Entry 6S6X (electron microscopy, 3.50 A resolution); this record covers chains A and B of the 12 polymer chains in the assembly.

[Chain A (and B)]
Molecule: Glutamate synthase [NADPH] large chain
Organism: Azospirillum brasilense
Notes: EC 1.4.1.13; chain B of this document is another copy of the same molecule, construct and numbering; everything in this record applies to it too
UniProt: Q05755 (GLTB_AZOBR); residues -35 to 1479 here correspond to UniProt positions 1-1515 (UniProt number = residue number + 36)
Sequence (1515 residues; numbered -35 to 1479; the number before each row is that of its first residue; numbers below 1 keep their minus sign (Met-35 is residue -35)):
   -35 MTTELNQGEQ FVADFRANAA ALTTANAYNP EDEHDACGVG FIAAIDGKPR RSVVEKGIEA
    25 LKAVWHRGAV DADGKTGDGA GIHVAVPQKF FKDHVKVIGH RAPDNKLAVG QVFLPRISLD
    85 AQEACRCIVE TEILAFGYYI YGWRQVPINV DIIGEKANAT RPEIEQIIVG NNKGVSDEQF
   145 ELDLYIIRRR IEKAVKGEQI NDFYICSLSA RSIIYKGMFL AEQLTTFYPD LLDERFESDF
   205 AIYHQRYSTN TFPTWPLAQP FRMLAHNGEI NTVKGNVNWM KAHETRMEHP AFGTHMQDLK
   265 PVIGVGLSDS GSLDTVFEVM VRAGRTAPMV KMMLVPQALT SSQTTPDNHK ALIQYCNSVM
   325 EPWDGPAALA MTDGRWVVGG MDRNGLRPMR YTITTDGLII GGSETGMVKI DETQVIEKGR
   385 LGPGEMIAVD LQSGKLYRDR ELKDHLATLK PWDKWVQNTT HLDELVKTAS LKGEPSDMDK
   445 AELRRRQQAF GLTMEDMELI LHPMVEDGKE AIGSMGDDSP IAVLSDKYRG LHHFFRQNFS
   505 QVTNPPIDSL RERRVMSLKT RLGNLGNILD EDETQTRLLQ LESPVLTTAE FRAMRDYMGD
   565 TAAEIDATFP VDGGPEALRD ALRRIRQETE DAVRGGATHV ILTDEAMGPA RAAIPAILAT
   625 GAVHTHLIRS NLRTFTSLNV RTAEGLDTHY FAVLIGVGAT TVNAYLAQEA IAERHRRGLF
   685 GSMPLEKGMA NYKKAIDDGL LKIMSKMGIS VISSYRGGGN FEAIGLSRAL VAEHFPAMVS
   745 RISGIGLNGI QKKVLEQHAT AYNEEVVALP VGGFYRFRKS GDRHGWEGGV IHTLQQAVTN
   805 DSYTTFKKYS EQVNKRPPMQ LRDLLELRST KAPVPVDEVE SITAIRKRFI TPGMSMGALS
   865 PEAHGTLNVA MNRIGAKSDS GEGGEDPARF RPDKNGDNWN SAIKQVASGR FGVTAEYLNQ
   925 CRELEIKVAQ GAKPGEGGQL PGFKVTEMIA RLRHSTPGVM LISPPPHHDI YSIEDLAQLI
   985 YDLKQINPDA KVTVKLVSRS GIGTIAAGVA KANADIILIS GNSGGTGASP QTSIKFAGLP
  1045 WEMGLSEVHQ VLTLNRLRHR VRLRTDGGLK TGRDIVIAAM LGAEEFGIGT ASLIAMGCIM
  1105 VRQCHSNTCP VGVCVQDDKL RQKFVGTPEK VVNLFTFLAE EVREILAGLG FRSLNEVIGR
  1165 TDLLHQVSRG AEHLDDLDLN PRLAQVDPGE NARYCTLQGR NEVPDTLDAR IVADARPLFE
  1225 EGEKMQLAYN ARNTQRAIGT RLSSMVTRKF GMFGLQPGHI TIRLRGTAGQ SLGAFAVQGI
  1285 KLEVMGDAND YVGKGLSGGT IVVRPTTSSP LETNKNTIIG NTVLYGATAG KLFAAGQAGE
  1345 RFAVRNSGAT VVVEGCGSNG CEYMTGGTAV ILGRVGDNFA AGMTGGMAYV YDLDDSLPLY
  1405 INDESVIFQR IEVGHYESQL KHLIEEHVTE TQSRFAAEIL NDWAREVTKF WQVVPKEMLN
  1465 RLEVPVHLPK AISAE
Unresolved in the structure: -35 to 0, 1473-1479
Curated features (UniProtKB/Swiss-Prot):
  - active site: Cys1 (For GATase activity)
  - binding site (FMN): Leu1049 to Arg1106
  - binding site ([3Fe-4S] cluster): Cys1102, Cys1108, Cys1113
Metal / ion sites: 3Fe-4S cluster Fe: Cys1102, Cys1108, Cys1113
Small-molecule neighbours:
  - 3Fe-4S cluster (F3S): Met479, Cys1102, Ile1103, Met1104, Val1105, Arg1106, Gln1107, Cys1108, Cys1113, Val1117, Cys1118
  - FMN (flavin mononucleotide): Met479, Pro856, Gly857, Met858, Ser859, Ala862, Leu863, Glu886, Gln909, Lys931, Gln934, Lys999, Ser1024, Ser1027, Gly1028, Gly1029, Thr1030, Gly1031, Asp1070, Gly1071, Gly1072, Leu1073, Gly1091, Ile1092, Gly1093, Thr1094

[How chain A and chain B interact]
Contacting residue pairs - 23 pairs, chain A then chain B:
  Asp841(A) - Asn1234(B)
  Asp841(A) - Arg1236(B)  salt bridge
  Ser845(A) - Tyr1233(B)
  Thr847(A) - Asp1218(B)
  Thr847(A) - Ala1232(B)  hydrogen bond (side chain-backbone)
  Arg850(A) - Gln1230(B)  hydrogen bond
  Arg850(A) - Leu1231(B)
  Arg850(A) - Ala1232(B)
  Lys851(A) - Asp1218(B)  salt bridge
  Asn876(A) - Glu1227(B)
  Arg877(A) - Lys1228(B)
  Arg877(A) - Met1229(B)
  Arg877(A) - Gln1230(B)  hydrogen bond (backbone-backbone)
  Ile878(A) - Gln1230(B)
  Pro896(A) - Glu1225(B)
  Asn899(A) - Lys1228(B)
  Asn899(A) - His1263(B)
  Gly900(A) - Glu1227(B)
  Gly900(A) - Lys1228(B)  hydrogen bond (backbone-backbone)
  Asp901(A) - Lys1228(B)
  Asn902(A) - Glu1227(B)
  Val1136(A) - Gln1230(B)
  Arg1147(A) - Asn1234(B)  hydrogen bond
Also at the interface, not in a pair above, chain A (17 interface residues in all): Ile846, Lys898
Also at the interface, not in a pair above, chain B (14 interface residues in all): Gly1226, Gln1260

[Overview]
The interface between chain A and chain B involves 17 residues on one side and 14 on the other; the contacts
include 5 hydrogen bonds and 2 salt bridges. Polar contacts include Asp841(A)-Arg1236(B), Lys851(A)-Asp1218(B)
and Thr847(A)-Ala1232(B). Ligands of chain A: flavin mononucleotide and 3Fe-4S cluster.
Chain A and chain B are both Glutamate synthase [NADPH] large chain (Azospirillum brasilense); the structure,
Structure of Azospirillum brasilense Glutamate Synthase in a6b6 oligomeric state, was determined by electron
microscopy, deposited together with 6S6S, 6S6T and 6S6U.
